Entry 8G9Y (electron microscopy, 4.28 A resolution (low resolution: residue-level contacts below are approximate; hydrogen-bond / salt-bridge calls are withheld)); this record covers chains L and O of the 8 polymer chains in the assembly.

Chain L:
Name: vFP49.02 light chain
From: Mus musculus
Chain sequence (214 residues; numbered 1 to 214; the number before each row is that of its first residue):
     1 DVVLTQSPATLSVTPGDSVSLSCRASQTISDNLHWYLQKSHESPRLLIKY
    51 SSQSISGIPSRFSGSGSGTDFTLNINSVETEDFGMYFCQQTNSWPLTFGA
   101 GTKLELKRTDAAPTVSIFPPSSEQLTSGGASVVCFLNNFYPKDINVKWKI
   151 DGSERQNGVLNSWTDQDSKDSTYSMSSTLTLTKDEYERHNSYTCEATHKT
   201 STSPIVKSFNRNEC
Unresolved in the structure: 107-214
Cystine bridges: Cys-23/Cys-88

Chain O:
Name: Envelope glycoprotein gp41
From: Human immunodeficiency virus 1
UniProtKB: Q2N0S6 (Q2N0S6_9HIV1); residues 512-664 here correspond to UniProt positions 509-661 (UniProt number = residue number - 3)
Chain sequence (153 residues; each row starts with the number of its first residue):
   512 AVGIGAVFLGFLGAAGSTMGAASMTLTVQARNLLSGIVQQQSNLLRAPEA
   562 QQHLLKLTVWGIKQLQARVLAVERYLRDQQLLGIWGCSGKLICCTNVPWN
   612 SSWSNRNLSEIWDNMTWLQWDKEISNYTQIIYGLLEESQNQQEKNEQDLL
   662 ALD
Unresolved in the structure: 548-568
Differences from the reference sequence: conflict Pro-559 (Ile556 in Q2N0S6), Cys-605 (Thr602 in Q2N0S6)
Cystine bridges: Cys-598/Cys-604
Covalently attached groups: N-acetylglucosamine (NAG) linked to Asn-637

Interface between chain L and chain O:
Residue-residue contacts (5; chain L residue first):
  Ser-52(L) / Pro-609(O)
  Ser-54(L) / Gln-652(O)
  Ile-55(L) / Gln-652(O)
  Ser-56(L) / Asn-656(O)
  Ser-67(L) / Asn-611(O)
Also at the interface, not in a pair above, chain L (6 interface residues in all): Lys-49
Also at the interface, not in a pair above, chain O (6 interface residues in all): Asn-607, Glu-648

Summary:
The chain L/chain O interface involves 6 residues from each chain. N-acetylglucosamine is covalently linked to
Asn-637(O).
Here chain L is vFP49.02 light chain (Mus musculus) and chain O is Envelope glycoprotein gp41 (Human
immunodeficiency virus 1). Entry 8G9Y (Cryo-EM structure of vFP49.02 Fab in complex with HIV-1 Env BG505
DS-SOSIP.664 (conformation 3)) was determined by electron microscopy together with 8FR6, 8G85, 8G9X and 8GAS
from the same study.
